8BHY - chains S and i of the 20 polymer chains in the assembly; structure by electron microscopy, 5.33 A resolution (low resolution: residue-level contacts below are approximate; hydrogen-bond / salt-bridge calls are withheld).

# Chain S
Protein: DNA-dependent protein kinase catalytic subunit
From: Homo sapiens
Notes: EC 2.7.11.1
UniProt: P78527 (PRKDC_HUMAN); residue numbers follow UniProt; this construct covers 1-4128
Amino-acid sequence (4128 residues; numbered 1 to 4128; the number before each row is that of its first residue):
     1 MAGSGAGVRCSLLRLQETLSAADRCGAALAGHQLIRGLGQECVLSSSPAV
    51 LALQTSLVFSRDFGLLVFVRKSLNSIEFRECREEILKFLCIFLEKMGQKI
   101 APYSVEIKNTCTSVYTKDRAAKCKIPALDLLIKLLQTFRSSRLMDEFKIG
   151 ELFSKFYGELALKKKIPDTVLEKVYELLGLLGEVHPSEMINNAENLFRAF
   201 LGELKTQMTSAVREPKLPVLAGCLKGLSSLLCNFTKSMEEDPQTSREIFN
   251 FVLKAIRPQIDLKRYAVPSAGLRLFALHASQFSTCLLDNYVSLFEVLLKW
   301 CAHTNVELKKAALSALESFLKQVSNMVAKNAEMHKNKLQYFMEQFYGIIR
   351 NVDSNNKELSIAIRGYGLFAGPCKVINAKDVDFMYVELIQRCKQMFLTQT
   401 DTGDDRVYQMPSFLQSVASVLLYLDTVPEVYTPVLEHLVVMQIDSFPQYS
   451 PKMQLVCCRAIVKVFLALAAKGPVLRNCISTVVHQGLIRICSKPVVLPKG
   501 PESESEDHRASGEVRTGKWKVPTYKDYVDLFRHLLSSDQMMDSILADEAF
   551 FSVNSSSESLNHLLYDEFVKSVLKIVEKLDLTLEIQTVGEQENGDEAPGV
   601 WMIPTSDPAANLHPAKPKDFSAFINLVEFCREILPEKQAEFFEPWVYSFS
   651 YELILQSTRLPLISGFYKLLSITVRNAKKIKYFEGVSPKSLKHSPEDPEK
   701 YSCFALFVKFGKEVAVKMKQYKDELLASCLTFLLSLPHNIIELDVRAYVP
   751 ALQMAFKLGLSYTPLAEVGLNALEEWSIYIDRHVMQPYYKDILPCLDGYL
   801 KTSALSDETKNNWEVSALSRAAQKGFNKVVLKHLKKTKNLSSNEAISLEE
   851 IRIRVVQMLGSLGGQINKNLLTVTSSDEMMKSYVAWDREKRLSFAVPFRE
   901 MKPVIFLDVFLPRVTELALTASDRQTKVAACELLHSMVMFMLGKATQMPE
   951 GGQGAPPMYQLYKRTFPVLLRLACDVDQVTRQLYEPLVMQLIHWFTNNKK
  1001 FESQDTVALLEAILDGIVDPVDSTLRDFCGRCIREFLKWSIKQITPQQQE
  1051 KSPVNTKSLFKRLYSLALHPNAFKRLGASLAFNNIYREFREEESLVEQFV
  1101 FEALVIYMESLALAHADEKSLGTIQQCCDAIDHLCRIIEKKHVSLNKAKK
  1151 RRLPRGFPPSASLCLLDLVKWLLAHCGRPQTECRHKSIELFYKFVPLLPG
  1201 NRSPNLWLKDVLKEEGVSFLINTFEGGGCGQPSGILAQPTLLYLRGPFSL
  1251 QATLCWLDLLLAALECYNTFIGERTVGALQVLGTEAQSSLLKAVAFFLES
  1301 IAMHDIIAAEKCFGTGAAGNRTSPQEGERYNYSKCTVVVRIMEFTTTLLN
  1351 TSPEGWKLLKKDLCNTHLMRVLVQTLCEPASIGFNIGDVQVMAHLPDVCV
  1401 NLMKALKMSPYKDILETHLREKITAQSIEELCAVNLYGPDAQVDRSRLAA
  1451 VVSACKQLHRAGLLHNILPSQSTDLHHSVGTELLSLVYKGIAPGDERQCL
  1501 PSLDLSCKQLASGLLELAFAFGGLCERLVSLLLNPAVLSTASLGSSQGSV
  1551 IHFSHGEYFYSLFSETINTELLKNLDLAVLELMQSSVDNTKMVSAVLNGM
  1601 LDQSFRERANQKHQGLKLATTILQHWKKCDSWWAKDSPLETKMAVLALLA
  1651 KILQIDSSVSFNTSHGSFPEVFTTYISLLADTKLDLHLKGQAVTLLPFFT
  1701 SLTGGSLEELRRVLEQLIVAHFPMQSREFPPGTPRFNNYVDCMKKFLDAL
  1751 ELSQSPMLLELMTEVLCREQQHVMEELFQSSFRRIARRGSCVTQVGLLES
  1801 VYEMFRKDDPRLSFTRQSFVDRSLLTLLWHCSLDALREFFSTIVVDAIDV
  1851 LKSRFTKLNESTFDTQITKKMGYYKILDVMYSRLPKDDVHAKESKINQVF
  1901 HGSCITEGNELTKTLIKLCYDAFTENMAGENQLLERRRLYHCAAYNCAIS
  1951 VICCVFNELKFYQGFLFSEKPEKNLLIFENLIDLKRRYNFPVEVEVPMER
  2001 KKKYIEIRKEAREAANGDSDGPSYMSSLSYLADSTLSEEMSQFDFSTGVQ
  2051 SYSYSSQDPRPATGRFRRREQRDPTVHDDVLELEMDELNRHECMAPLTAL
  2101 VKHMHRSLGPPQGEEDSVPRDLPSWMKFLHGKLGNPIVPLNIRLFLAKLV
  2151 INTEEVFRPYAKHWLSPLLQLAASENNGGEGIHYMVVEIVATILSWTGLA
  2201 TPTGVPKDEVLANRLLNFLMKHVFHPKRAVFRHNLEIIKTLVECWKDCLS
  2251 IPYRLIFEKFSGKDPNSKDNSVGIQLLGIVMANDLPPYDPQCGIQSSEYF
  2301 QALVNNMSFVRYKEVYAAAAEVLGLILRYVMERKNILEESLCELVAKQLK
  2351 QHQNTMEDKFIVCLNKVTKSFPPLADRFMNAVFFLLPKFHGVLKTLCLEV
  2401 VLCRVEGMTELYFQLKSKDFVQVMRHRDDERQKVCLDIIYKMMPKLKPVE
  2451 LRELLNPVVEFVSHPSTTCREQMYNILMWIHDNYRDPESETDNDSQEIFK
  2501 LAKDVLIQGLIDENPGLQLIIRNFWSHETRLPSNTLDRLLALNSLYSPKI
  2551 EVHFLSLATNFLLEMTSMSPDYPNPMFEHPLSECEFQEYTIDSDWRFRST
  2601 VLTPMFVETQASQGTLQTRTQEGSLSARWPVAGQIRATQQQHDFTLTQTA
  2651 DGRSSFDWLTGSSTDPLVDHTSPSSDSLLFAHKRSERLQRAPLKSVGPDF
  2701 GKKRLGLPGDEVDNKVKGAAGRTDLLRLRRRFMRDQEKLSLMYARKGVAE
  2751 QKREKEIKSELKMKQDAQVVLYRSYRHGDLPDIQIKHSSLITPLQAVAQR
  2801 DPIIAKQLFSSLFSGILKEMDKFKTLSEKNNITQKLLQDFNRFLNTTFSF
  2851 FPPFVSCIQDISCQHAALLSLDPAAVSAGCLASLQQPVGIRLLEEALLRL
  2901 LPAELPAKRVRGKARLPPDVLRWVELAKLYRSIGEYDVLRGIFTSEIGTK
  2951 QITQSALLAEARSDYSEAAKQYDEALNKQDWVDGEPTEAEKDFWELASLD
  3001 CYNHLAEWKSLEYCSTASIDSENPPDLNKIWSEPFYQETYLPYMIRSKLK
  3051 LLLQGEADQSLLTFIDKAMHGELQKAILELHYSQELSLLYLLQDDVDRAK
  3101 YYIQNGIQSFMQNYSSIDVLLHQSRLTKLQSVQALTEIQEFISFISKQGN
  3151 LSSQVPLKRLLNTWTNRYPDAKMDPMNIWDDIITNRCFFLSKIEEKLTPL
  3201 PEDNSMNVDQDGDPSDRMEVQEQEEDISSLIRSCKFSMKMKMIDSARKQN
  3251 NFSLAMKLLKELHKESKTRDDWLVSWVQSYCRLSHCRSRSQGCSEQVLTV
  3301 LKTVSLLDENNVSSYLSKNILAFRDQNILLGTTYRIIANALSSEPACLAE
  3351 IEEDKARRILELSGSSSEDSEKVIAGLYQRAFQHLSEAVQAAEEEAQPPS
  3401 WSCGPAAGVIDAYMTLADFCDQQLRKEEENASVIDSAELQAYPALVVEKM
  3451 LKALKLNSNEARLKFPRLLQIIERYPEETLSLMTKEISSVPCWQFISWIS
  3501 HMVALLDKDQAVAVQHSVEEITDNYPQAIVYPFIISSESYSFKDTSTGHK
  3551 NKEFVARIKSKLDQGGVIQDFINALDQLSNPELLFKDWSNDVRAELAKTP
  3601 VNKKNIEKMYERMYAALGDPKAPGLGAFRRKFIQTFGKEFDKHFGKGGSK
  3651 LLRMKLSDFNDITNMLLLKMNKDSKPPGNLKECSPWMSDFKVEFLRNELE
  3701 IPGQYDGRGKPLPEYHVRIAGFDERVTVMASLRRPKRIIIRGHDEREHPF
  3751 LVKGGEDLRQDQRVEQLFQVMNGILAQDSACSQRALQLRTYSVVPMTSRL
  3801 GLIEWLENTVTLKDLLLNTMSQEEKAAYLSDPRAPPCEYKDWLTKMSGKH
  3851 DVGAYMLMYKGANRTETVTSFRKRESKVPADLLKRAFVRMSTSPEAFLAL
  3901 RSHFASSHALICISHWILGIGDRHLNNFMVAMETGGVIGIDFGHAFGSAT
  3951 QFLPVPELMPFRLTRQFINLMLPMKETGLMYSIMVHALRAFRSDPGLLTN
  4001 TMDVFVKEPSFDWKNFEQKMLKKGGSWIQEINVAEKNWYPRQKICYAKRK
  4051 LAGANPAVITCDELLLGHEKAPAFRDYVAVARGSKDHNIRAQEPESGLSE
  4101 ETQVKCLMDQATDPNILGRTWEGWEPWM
Unresolved in the structure: 1-9, 254-258, 350-355, 398-406, 499-518, 548-558, 587-609, 686-696, 804-825, 841-846, 872-878, 1241-1248, 1314-1321, 1493-1501, 1538-1553, 1700-1706, 1807-1814, 1853-1861, 1886-1908, 1927-1933, 1964-2033, 2051-2089, 2109-2119, 2177-2178, 2487-2490, 2604-2720, 2902-2915, 3023-3028, 3198-3225, 3365-3367, 3396-3406, 3430-3440, 3540-3544, 3598-3600, 3648-3656, 3844-3850, 3992-3995, 4016-4037
Curated features (UniProtKB/Swiss-Prot):
  - region: Leu-1503 to Leu-1538 (Interaction with C1D), Glu-2737 to Gln-2765 (May split the end of the DNA molecule, with the two strands separating around the region), Val-3728 to Arg-3734 (G-loop), Gly-3919 to Asn-3927 (Catalytic loop), Gly-3939 to Thr-3964 (Activation loop)
  - site: Asp-2020, Gly-2021 (Cleavage)
  - modified residue: Lys-117 (N6-acetyllysine), Ser-511 (Phosphoserine), Ser-687 (Phosphoserine), Lys-828 (N6-acetyllysine), Ser-841 (Phosphoserine), Ser-893 (Phosphoserine), Ser-1065 (Phosphoserine), Lys-1209 (N6-acetyllysine), Lys-1970 (N6-acetyllysine), Ser-2056 (Phosphoserine), Lys-2259 (N6-acetyllysine), Thr-2535 (Phosphothreonine), Thr-2609 (Phosphothreonine), Ser-2612 (Phosphoserine), Thr-2638 (Phosphothreonine), Thr-2647 (Phosphothreonine), Ser-2789 (Phosphoserine), Ser-3205 (Phosphoserine), Lys-3241 (N6-acetyllysine), Lys-3260 (N6-acetyllysine) and 6 more in UniProt

# Chain i
Molecule: 26-nt DNA strand
Sequence (26 nucleotides; row label = number of the first residue in the row):
    19 CTAATAAACTAAAAACTATTATTATG

# Interface between chain S and chain i
Contacting residue pairs (15; chain S residue first):
  Lys-164(S) with DA29(i)
  Lys-263(S) with DT40(i); DT41(i)
  Arg-264(S) with DA39(i); DT40(i); DT41(i)
  Arg-2228(S) with DT43(i); DG44(i)
  Lys-2738(S) with DT43(i)
  Met-2742(S) with DT43(i); DG44(i)
  Arg-2745(S) with DT43(i); DG44(i)
  Lys-2746(S) with DG44(i)
  Arg-2753(S) with DG44(i)
Also at the interface, not in a pair above, chain S (10 interface residues in all): Asn-305
Also at the interface, not in a pair above, chain i (7 interface residues in all): DA30

# Summary
Chain S and chain i form an interface of 10 and 7 residues respectively.
Chain S is DNA-dependent protein kinase catalytic subunit (Homo sapiens) and chain i is a 26-nt DNA strand;
the structure, DNA-PK Ku80 mediated dimer bound to PAXX and XLF, was determined by electron microscopy (same
publication as 8ASC, 7ZYG, 8BH3, 8BHV and 7ZWA).
